PDB entry 2RJH | X-ray diffraction, 2.40 A resolution | chains A and B

Chain A (and B):
Protein: Alanine racemase
Organism: Escherichia coli
Notes: EC 5.1.1.1; chain B of this document is another copy of the same molecule, construct and numbering; everything in this record applies to it too
UniProt: P0A6B4 (ALR1_ECOLI); residues 1-359 here = UniProt positions 1-359
Amino-acid sequence (379 residues; each row starts with the number of its first residue; numbers below 1 keep their minus sign (Met-19 is residue -19)):
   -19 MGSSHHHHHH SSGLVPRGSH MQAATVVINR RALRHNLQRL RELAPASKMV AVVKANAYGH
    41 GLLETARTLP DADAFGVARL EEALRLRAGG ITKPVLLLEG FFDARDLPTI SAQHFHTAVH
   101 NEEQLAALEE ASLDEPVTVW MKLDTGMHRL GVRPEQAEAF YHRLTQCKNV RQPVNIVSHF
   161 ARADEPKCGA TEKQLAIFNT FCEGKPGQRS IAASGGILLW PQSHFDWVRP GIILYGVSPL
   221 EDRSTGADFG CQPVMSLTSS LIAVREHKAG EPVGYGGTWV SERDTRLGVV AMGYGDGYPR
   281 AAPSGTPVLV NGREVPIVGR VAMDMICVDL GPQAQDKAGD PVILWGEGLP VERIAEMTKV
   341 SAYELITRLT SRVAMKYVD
Not modelled in the structure: -19 to 0
Sequence notes: expression tag (-19 to 0)
Modified positions: Lys122 (lysine nz-carboxylic acid; KCX)
Curated features (UniProtKB/Swiss-Prot):
  - active site (Proton acceptor): Lys34, Tyr255
  - binding site (substrate): Arg129, Met303
  - modified residue: Lys34 (N6-(pyridoxal phosphate)lysine), Lys122 (N6-carboxylysine)
  - mutagenesis: Asp164 (D164A: Slightly reduces affinity for D-Ala and L-Ala; D164K: Reduces catalytic activity. Slightly reduces affinity for D-Ala and L-Ala), Glu165 (E165A: Slightly reduces affinity for D-Ala and L-Ala; E165K: Reduces catalytic activity. Slightly reduces affinity for D-Ala and L-Ala), Pro219 (P219A: No effect on catalytic activity. No effect on affinity for D-Ala and L-Ala), Glu221 (E221A/K/P: Slightly increases catalytic activity. Slightly increases affinity for D-Ala and L-Ala)
Residues lining bound ligands:
  - DCS (D-[3-hydroxy-2-methyl-5-phosphonooxymethyl-pyridin-4-ylmethyl]-N,O-cycloserylamide), molecule 1: Val32, Lys34, Tyr38, Leu78, Lys122, Arg129, His159, Ala193, Ser194, Arg209, Pro210, Gly211, Ile212, Tyr343
  - DCS, molecule 2: Tyr255, Tyr274, Ala302, Met303
Reported in the primary citation:
  - conformationally variable residues (side-chain flip): Lys34
  - binding site for DCS: Arg129, Tyr274, Met303
  - catalytic residues: Lys34, Tyr255 (citing earlier work)
  - mutagenesis - D164A, D164K, E165A, E165K (20% 30%): decreased catalytic activity
  - mutagenesis - P219A: unchanged catalytic activity
  - mutagenesis - E221A, E221K, E221P: increased catalytic activity

Interface between chain A and chain B:
Contacting residue pairs (143; chain A residue first):
  Met1(A) with Phe82(B)
  Ala3(A) with Arg59(B); Glu61(B)
  Ala4(A) with Arg59(B)
  Lys34(A) with Met303(B), hydrogen bond; Asp304(B), salt bridge; Arg352(B)
  Ala35(A) with Met303(B), hydrophobic; Arg352(B)
  Tyr38(A) with Met303(B), hydrophobic
  Ala58(A) with Asp304(B); Arg352(B)
  Arg59(A) with Ala4(B); Ala271(B); Asp276(B), salt bridge; Asp304(B), hydrogen bond (side chain-backbone); Arg352(B)
  Glu61(A) with Met1(B), hydrogen bond (side chain-backbone); Ala3(B)
  Glu62(A) with Arg352(B), salt bridge
  Glu79(A) with Ile242(B); Asp304(B); Met305(B)
  Phe82(A) with Ile242(B), hydrophobic
  His100(A) with Ile242(B), hydrogen bond (side chain-backbone); Ala243(B)
  Asn101(A) with Ile242(B)
  Glu103(A) with Ala318(B)
  Asp124(A) with Arg245(B), salt bridge
  Met127(A) with Pro252(B); Val253(B); Gly254(B), hydrogen bond (backbone-backbone); Tyr255(B)
  His128(A) with Arg245(B); His247(B); Glu251(B), salt bridge; Pro252(B); Val253(B); Leu267(B)
  Arg129(A) with Arg245(B), hydrogen bond (backbone-side chain); Tyr255(B), hydrogen bond; Val269(B); Ala302(B); Met305(B); Cys307(B)
  Leu130(A) with Ala243(B), hydrophobic; Arg245(B); Val269(B), hydrophobic; Met305(B), hydrophobic
  Gly131(A) with Arg245(B), hydrogen bond (backbone-side chain)
  Arg133(A) with Arg245(B); Glu246(B); Lys248(B); Glu251(B), salt bridge
  His159(A) with Tyr255(B), hydrogen bond
  Phe160(A) with Tyr255(B)
  Ala161(A) with Gly254(B); Tyr255(B); Gly256(B), hydrogen bond (backbone-backbone)
  Arg162(A) with Gly256(B); Gly257(B)
  Glu165(A) with Gly256(B)
  Ile242(A) with Glu79(B); Phe82(B), hydrophobic; His100(B), hydrogen bond (backbone-side chain); Asn101(B)
  Ala243(A) with His100(B); Leu130(B), hydrophobic
  Arg245(A) with Asp124(B), salt bridge; His128(B); Arg129(B), hydrogen bond (side chain-backbone); Leu130(B); Gly131(B), hydrogen bond (side chain-backbone); Arg133(B)
  Glu246(A) with Arg133(B)
  His247(A) with His128(B)
  Lys248(A) with Arg133(B)
  Glu251(A) with His128(B), salt bridge; Arg133(B), salt bridge
  Pro252(A) with Met127(B); His128(B)
  Val253(A) with Met127(B); His128(B)
  Gly254(A) with Met127(B), hydrogen bond (backbone-backbone); Ala161(B)
  Tyr255(A) with Met127(B); Arg129(B), hydrogen bond; His159(B), hydrogen bond; Phe160(B); Ala161(B)
  Gly256(A) with Ala161(B), hydrogen bond (backbone-backbone); Arg162(B); Glu165(B)
  Gly257(A) with Arg162(B)
  Leu267(A) with His128(B)
  Val269(A) with Arg129(B); Leu130(B), hydrophobic
  Ala271(A) with Arg59(B)
  Tyr274(A) with Tyr343(B); Glu344(B); Arg348(B)
  Gly275(A) with Thr347(B)
  Asp276(A) with Arg59(B), salt bridge
  Gly277(A) with Arg348(B), hydrogen bond (backbone-side chain)
  Pro279(A) with Glu344(B); Arg348(B)
  Arg280(A) with Ser341(B); Glu344(B), hydrogen bond (backbone-side chain)
  Ala302(A) with Arg129(B)
  Met303(A) with Lys34(B), hydrogen bond; Ala35(B), hydrophobic; Tyr38(B), hydrophobic; Thr347(B)
  Asp304(A) with Lys34(B), salt bridge; Ala58(B); Arg59(B), hydrogen bond (backbone-side chain); Glu79(B)
  Met305(A) with Glu79(B); Arg129(B); Leu130(B), hydrophobic
  Cys307(A) with Arg129(B)
  Ala318(A) with Glu103(B)
  Ser341(A) with Arg280(B)
  Tyr343(A) with Tyr274(B)
  Glu344(A) with Tyr274(B); Pro279(B); Arg280(B), hydrogen bond (side chain-backbone)
  Thr347(A) with Gly275(B); Met303(B); Thr350(B)
  Arg348(A) with Tyr274(B); Gly277(B), hydrogen bond (side chain-backbone); Pro279(B); Arg348(B), hydrogen bond (side chain-backbone); Thr350(B)
  Leu349(A) with Thr350(B)
  Thr350(A) with Thr347(B); Arg348(B); Leu349(B)
  Arg352(A) with Ala35(B); Ala58(B); Arg59(B); Glu62(B), salt bridge
Also at the interface, not in a pair above, chain A (69 interface residues in all): Lys122, Gly126, Glu221, Met272, Tyr278, Ser351
Also at the interface, not in a pair above, chain B (70 interface residues in all): Asp83, Lys122, Gly126, Glu221, Met272, Tyr278, Ser351

Overview:
69 residues of chain A and 70 residues of chain B are in contact, with 24 hydrogen bonds and 12 salt bridges.
Polar contacts include Lys34(A)-Asp304(B), Arg59(A)-Asp276(B) and Glu62(A)-Arg352(B). The paper reports
catalytic residues Lys34(A) and Tyr255(A); D164A, D164K and E165A of chain A, among others, reduce catalytic
activity; 8 substitutions were tested in all.
Both chains are Alanine racemase (Escherichia coli). Entry 2RJH (Crystal structure of biosynthetic alaine
racemase in D-cycloserine-bound form from Escherichia coli) was determined by X-ray diffraction (same
publication as 2RJG, 3B8T, 3B8U, 3B8V and 3B8W).
